Entry 6RDB (electron microscopy, 2.80 A resolution); this record covers chains S and Z of the 20 polymer chains in the assembly.

[Chain S]
Molecule: ATP synthase gamma chain, mitochondrial
Source organism: Polytomella sp. Pringsheim 198.80
UniProt: Q4LDE7 (Q4LDE7_9CHLO); residues 1-317 here = UniProt positions 1-317
Sequence (317 residues; each row starts with the number of its first residue):
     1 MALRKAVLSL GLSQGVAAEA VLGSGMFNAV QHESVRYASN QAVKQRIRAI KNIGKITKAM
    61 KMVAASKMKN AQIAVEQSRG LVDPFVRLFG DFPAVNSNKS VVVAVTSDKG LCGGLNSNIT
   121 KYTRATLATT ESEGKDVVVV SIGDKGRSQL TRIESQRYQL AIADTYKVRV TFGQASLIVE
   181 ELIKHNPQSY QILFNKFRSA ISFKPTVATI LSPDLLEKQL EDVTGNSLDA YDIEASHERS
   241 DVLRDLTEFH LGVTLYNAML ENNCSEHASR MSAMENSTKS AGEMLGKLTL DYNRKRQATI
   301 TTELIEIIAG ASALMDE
Not modelled in the structure: 1-38, 316-317

[Chain Z]
Molecule: ATP synthase subunit beta
Source organism: Polytomella sp. Pringsheim 198.80
Notes: EC 7.1.2.2
UniProt: A0ZW41 (A0ZW41_9CHLO); numbering as in UniProt (aligned over 1-574)
Sequence (574 residues; numbered 1 to 574; the number before each row is that of its first residue):
     1 MALRYAAGLA KNVVQRQGAS LNIARAFAAE PAPAIDAGYV SQVIGPVVDV RFDGELPSIL
    61 SSLEVEGHSV RLVLEVAQHM GDNTVRCIAM DSTDGLVRGQ KVVDTGSPIK VPVGRGTLGR
   121 IMNVIGEPVD EQGPIDAADI WSIHREAPEF TEQSTEQEIL VTGIKVVDLL APYQRGGKIG
   181 LFGGAGVGKT VLIMELINNV AKAHGGFSVF AGVGERTREG NDLYREMIES GVIKLGAERG
   241 NSKCTLVYGQ MNEPPGARAR VALTGLTVAE YFRDIEGQDV LLFVDNIFRF TQANSEVSAL
   301 LGRIPSAVGY QPTLATDLGG LQERITTTTK GSITSVQAVY VPADDLTDPA PATTFAHLDA
   361 TTVLSRSIAE LGIYPAVDPL DSTSRMLNPN VIGAEHYNVA RGVQKVLQDY KNLQDIIAIL
   421 GMDELSEEDK LTVARARKIQ RFLSQPFQVA EVFTGTPGKY VDLADTISGF QGVLTGKYDD
   481 LPEMAFYMVG DIKEVKEKAD KMAKDIASRK EADNKKVSEE LKDIPSLDKL VSEIKEVVIE
   541 EDDGLEEDFK AEALSSETVV LNEEGKSVPL PKKN
Not modelled in the structure: 1-36
Sequence notes: conflict Ala-350 (Gly in A0ZW41), Leu-387 (Arg in A0ZW41)

[How chain S and chain Z interact]
Contacting residue pairs (20):
  Lys-58(S) with Asp-415(Z), salt bridge
  Lys-61(S) with Asp-415(Z); Ile-419(Z)
  Lys-69(S) with Ile-419(Z), hydrogen bond (side chain-backbone)
  Met-271(S) with Ile-419(Z), hydrophobic
  Asn-293(S) with Asp-345(Z)
  Arg-296(S) with Ala-343(Z); Asp-345(Z), salt bridge; Asp-348(Z), salt bridge
  Gln-297(S) with Val-308(Z); Asp-345(Z); Thr-347(Z), hydrogen bond; Asp-348(Z); Pro-349(Z)
  Thr-301(S) with Ala-307(Z); Val-308(Z), hydrogen bond (side chain-backbone)
  Leu-304(S) with Pro-305(Z), hydrophobic; Gly-309(Z)
  Ile-308(S) with Ile-304(Z), hydrophobic; Pro-305(Z)
Other interface residues (no listed pair), chain S (13 interface residues in all): Met-62, Ala-65, Ile-300
Other interface residues (no listed pair), chain Z (15 interface residues in all): Ser-306, Asp-344, Leu-420
From the paper, about this interface:
  - interface residues, chain S: Arg-296(S), Gln-297(S)

[Summary]
Chain S and chain Z form an interface of 13 and 15 residues respectively; the contacts include 3 hydrogen
bonds and 3 salt bridges. Polar pairs include Lys-58(S)/Asp-415(Z), Arg-296(S)/Asp-345(Z) and
Arg-296(S)/Asp-348(Z). From the paper: interface residues Arg-296(S) and Gln-297(S).
Chain S is ATP synthase gamma chain, mitochondrial and chain Z is ATP synthase subunit beta, both from
Polytomella sp. Pringsheim 198.80; the structure, CryoEM structure of Polytomella F-ATP synthase, Primary
rotary state 1, focussed refinement of F1 head and ..., was determined by electron microscopy, deposited
together with 6RD4, 6RD5, 6RD6, 6RD7, 6RD8, 6RD9 and 46 further entries.
